Entry 7ABF (electron microscopy, 3.90 A resolution); this record covers chains A and 6 of the 15 polymer chains in the assembly.

# Chain A
Protein: Pre-mRNA-processing-splicing factor 8
From: Homo sapiens
UniProt: Q6P2Q9 (PRP8_HUMAN); residues 1-2335 here = UniProt positions 1-2335
Amino-acid sequence (2335 residues; each row starts with the number of its first residue):
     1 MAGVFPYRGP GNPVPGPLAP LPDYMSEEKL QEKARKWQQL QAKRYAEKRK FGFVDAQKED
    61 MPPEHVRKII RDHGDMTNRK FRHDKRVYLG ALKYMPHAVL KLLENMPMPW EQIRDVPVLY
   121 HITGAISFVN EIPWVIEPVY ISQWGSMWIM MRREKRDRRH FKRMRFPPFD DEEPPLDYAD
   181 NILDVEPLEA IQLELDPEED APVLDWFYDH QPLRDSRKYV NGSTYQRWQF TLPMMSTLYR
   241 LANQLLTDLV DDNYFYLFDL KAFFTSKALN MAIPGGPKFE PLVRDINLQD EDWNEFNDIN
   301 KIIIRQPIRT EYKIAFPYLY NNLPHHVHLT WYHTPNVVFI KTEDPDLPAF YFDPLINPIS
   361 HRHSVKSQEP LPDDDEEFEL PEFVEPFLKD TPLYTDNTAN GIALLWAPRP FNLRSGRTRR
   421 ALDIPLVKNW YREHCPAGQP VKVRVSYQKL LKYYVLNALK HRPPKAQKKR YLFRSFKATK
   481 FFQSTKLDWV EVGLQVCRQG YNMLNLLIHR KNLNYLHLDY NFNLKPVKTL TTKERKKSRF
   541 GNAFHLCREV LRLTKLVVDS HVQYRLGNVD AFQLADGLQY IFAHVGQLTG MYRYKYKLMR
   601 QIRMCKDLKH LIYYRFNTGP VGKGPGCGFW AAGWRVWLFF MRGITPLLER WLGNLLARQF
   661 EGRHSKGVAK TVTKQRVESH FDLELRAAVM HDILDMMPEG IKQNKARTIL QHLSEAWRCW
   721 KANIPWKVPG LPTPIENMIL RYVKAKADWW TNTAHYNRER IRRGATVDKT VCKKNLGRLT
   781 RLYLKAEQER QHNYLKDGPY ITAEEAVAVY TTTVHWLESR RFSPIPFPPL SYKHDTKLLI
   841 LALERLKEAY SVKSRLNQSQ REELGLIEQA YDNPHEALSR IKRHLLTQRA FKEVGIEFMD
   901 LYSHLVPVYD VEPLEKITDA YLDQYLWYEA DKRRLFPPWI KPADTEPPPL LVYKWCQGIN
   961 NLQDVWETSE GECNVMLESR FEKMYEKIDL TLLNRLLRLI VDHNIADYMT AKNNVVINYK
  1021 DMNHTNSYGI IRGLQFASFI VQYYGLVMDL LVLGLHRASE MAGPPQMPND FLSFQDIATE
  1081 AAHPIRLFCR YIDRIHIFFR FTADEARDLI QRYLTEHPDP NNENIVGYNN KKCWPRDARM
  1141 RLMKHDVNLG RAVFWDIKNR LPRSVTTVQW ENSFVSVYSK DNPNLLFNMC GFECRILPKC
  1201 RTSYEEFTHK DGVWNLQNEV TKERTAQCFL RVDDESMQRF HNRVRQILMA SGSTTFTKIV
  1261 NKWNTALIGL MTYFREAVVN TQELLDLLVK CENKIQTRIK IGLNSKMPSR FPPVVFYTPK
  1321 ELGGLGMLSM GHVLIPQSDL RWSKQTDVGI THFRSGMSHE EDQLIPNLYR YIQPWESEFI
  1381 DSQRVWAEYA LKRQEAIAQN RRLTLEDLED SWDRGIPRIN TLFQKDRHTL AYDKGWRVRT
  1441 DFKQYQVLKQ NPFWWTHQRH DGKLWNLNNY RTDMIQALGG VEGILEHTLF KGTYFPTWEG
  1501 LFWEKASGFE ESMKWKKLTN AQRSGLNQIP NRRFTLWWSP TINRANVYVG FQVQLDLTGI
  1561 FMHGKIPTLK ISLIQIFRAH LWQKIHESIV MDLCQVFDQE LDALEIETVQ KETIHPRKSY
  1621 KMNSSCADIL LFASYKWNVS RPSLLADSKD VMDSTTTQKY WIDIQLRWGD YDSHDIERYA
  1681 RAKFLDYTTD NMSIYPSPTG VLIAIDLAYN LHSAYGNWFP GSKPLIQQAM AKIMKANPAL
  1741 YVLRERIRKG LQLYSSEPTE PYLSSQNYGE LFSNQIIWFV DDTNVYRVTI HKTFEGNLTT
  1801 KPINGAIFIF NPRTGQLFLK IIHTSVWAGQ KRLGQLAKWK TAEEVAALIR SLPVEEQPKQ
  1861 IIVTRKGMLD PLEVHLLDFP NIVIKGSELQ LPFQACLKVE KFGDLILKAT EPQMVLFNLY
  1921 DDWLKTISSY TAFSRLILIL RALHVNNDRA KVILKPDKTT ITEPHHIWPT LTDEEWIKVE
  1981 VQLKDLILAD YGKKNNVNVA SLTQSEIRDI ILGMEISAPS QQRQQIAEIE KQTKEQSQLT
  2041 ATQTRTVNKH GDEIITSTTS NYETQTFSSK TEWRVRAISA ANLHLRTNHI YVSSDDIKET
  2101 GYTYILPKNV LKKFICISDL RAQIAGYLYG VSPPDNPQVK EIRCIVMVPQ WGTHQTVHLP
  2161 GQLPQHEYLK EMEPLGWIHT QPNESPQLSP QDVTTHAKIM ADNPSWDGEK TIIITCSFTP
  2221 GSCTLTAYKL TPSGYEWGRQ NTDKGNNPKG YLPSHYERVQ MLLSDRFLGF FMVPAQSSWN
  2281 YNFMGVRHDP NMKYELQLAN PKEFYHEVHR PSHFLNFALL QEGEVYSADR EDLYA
Unresolved in the structure: 1-62, 664-676, 1504-1527, 1756-2335
UniProt features mapped onto this chain:
  - region: Met-1513 to Leu-1526 (Important for branch point selection), Pro-2301 to Ala-2335 (Required for interaction with EFTUD2 and SNRNP200)
  - modified residue: Ala-2 (N-acetylalanine), Ser-859 (Phosphoserine), Ser-1358 (Phosphoserine), Lys-1425 (N6,N6-dimethyllysine), Lys-1463 (N6-acetyllysine)
  - natural variant: Pro-2301 (P2301T: In RP13), Phe-2304 (F2304L: In RP13), His-2309 (H2309P: In RP13; H2309R: In RP13), Arg-2310 (R2310G: In RP13; R2310K: In RP13), Phe-2314 (F2314L: In RP13), Tyr-2334 (Y2334N: In RP13)
  - mutagenesis: Val-1788 (V1788D: Strongly reduced interaction with RNA), Thr-1789 (T1789P: Strongly reduced interaction with RNA)

# Chain 6
Molecule: U6 small nuclear RNA
From: Homo sapiens
Sequence (106 nucleotides; numbered 1 to 106; the number before each row is that of its first residue):
     1 GUGCUCGCUU CGGCAGCACA UAUACUAAAA UUGGAACGAU ACAGAGAAGA UUAGCAUGGC
    61 CCCUGCGCAA GGAUGACACG CAAAUUCGUG AAGCGUUCCA UAUUUU
Unresolved in the structure: 47-57, 77-106

# Interface between chain A and chain 6
Pairs across the interface - 25 pairs, chain A then chain 6:
  Thr-532(A) / C37(6)  sugar contact
  Thr-532(A) / G38(6)  phosphate contact
  Lys-533(A) / C37(6)  sugar contact
  Lys-533(A) / G38(6)  hydrogen bond to the phosphate
  Glu-534(A) / G38(6)  phosphate contact
  Lys-536(A) / U64(6)  sugar contact
  Arg-539(A) / U64(6)  hydrogen bond to the sugar
  Arg-539(A) / G65(6)  sugar contact
  Phe-540(A) / G65(6)  sugar contact
  Asn-542(A) / G65(6)  phosphate contact
  Asn-542(A) / C66(6)  phosphate contact
  Ala-543(A) / C66(6)  hydrogen bond to the phosphate
  Trp-651(A) / C66(6)  hydrogen bond to the base
  Leu-655(A) / C66(6)  phosphate contact
  Arg-658(A) / G65(6)  hydrogen bond to the base
  Arg-658(A) / C66(6)  salt bridge to the phosphate
  Arg-663(A) / C63(6)  salt bridge to the phosphate
  Arg-663(A) / U64(6)  salt bridge to the phosphate
  Arg-663(A) / G65(6)  hydrogen bond to the base
  Asp-1556(A) / G44(6)  base contact
  Leu-1557(A) / G44(6)  sugar contact
  Ile-1571(A) / A45(6)  base contact
  His-1580(A) / A43(6)  salt bridge to the phosphate
  His-1580(A) / G44(6)  salt bridge to the phosphate
  Arg-1617(A) / C42(6)  salt bridge to the phosphate
Also at the interface, not in a pair above, chain A (22 interface residues in all): Lys-511, Lys-537, Asn-654, Ile-1574, Arg-1578
Also at the interface, not in a pair above, chain 6 (13 interface residues in all): A39, A41, G67

# Overview
22 residues of chain A face 13 of chain 6 across their interface; the contacts include 6 hydrogen bonds and 6
salt bridges. Polar pairs include Trp-651(A)/C66(6), Arg-658(A)/G65(6) and Arg-663(A)/G65(6). From UniProt: 2
mutagenesis sites on chain A.
Chain A is Pre-mRNA-processing-splicing factor 8 and chain 6 is U6 small nuclear RNA, both from Homo sapiens;
the structure, Human pre-Bact-1 spliceosome core structure, was determined by electron microscopy (same
publication as 7AAV and 7ABH).
